PDB entry 6CXA | X-ray diffraction, 2.65 A resolution | chains A and B of the 4 polymer chains in the assembly

Chain A:
Molecule: Antigen-presenting glycoprotein CD1d1
Organism: Mus musculus
Reference sequence: A0A0R4J090 (A0A0R4J090_MOUSE); residues 1-279 here correspond to UniProt positions 19-297 (UniProt number = residue number + 18)
Amino-acid sequence (285 residues; each row starts with the number of its first residue):
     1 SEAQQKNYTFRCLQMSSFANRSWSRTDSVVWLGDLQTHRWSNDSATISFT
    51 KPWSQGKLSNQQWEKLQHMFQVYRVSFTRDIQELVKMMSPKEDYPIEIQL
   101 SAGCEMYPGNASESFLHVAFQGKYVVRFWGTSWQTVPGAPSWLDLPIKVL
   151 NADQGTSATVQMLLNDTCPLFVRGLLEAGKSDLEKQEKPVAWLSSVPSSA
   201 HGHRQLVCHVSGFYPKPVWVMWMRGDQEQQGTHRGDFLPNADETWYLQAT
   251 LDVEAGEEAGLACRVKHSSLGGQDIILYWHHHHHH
Not modelled in the structure: 1-6, 197-203, 280-285
Disulfides: C208-C263
Covalent attachments: N-acetylglucosamine (NAG) linked to N20, N42; glycan linked to N165
Sequence notes: expression tag (280-285)
Bound ions: Na+ site 1: E97, Q99; Na+ site 2: D144 (shared with 1 residue of chain D)
Small-molecule neighbours: EMG (N-[(2S,3S,4R)-3,4-dihydroxy-8-oxo-8-[(6-phenylhexyl)amino]-1-{[(2S,3R,4S,5R,6R)-3,4,5-trihydroxy-6-(hydroxymethyl)tetrahydro-2H-pyran-2-yl]oxy}octan-2-yl]icosanamide): F10, C12, V30, H38, I47, W63, L66, F70, V72, Y73, S76, F77, D80, I81, L84, V85, M88, I96, I98, L100, A102, G103, L116, V118, F120, W133, W142, L143, P146, L150, D153, G155, T156, T159, V160, L163, T167, C168, F171

Chain B:
Molecule: Beta-2-microglobulin
Organism: Mus musculus
Reference sequence: P01887 (B2MG_MOUSE); residues 1-99 here correspond to UniProt positions 21-119 (UniProt number = residue number + 20)
Amino-acid sequence (99 residues; numbered 1 to 99; the number before each row is that of its first residue):
     1 IQKTPQIQVYSRHPPENGKPNILNCYVTQFHPPHIEIQMLKNGKKIPKVE
    51 MSDMSFSKDWSFYILAHTEFTPTETDTYACRVKHASMAEPKTVYWDRDM
Not modelled in the structure: 1
Disulfides: C25-C80

Chain A / chain B interface:
Residue-residue contacts - 59 pairs, chain A then chain B:
  R11(A) - K58(B)
  L13(A) - S55(B)
  L13(A) - F56(B)
  Q14(A) - F56(B)
  M15(A) - M54(B)
  M15(A) - S55(B)
  M15(A) - F56(B)  hydrophobic
  M15(A) - F62(B)  hydrophobic
  S17(A) - P33(B)
  V29(A) - D53(B)
  V29(A) - M54(B)
  V29(A) - S55(B)
  W31(A) - S55(B)  hydrogen bond
  W31(A) - Y63(B)
  Q36(A) - D53(B)  hydrogen bond
  R39(A) - D53(B)  salt bridge
  E97(A) - P33(B)
  E97(A) - F62(B)
  Q99(A) - F56(B)
  Q99(A) - W60(B)  hydrogen bond (side chain-backbone)
  Q99(A) - F62(B)
  L100(A) - F56(B)
  S101(A) - W60(B)
  H117(A) - W60(B)
  A119(A) - W60(B)  hydrophobic
  G122(A) - W60(B)
  Y124(A) - W60(B)
  W192(A) - S11(B)
  W192(A) - H13(B)
  W192(A) - P14(B)  hydrophobic
  W192(A) - P15(B)
  W192(A) - D98(B)  hydrogen bond (side chain-backbone)
  W192(A) - M99(B)
  S194(A) - D98(B)  hydrogen bond
  S195(A) - D98(B)  hydrogen bond (backbone-side chain)
  V196(A) - D96(B)
  V196(A) - D98(B)
  H209(A) - D98(B)  hydrogen bond (side chain-backbone)
  H209(A) - M99(B)
  S211(A) - R12(B)  hydrogen bond (side chain-backbone)
  G212(A) - R12(B)
  L238(A) - Q8(B)
  L238(A) - Y10(B)
  L238(A) - Y26(B)  hydrophobic
  P239(A) - Y10(B)  hydrogen bond (backbone-side chain)
  P239(A) - Y26(B)
  P239(A) - L65(B)
  N240(A) - Y10(B)
  N240(A) - R12(B)
  N240(A) - N24(B)  hydrogen bond
  N240(A) - L65(B)
  A241(A) - L65(B)
  A241(A) - H67(B)
  D242(A) - R12(B)  salt bridge
  T244(A) - R12(B)
  Y246(A) - Y10(B)  hydrophobic
  Y246(A) - S11(B)
  Y246(A) - M99(B)  hydrogen bond (side chain-backbone)
  Q248(A) - M99(B)
Interface residues without a listed pair, chain A (36 interface residues in all): V118, V190, V207, D236

Overview:
36 residues of chain A face 23 of chain B across their interface, with 11 hydrogen bonds and 2 salt bridges.
Among the polar pairs are R39(A)-D53(B), D242(A)-R12(B) and W31(A)-S55(B). Chain A binds compound EMG.
N-acetylglucosamine is covalently linked to N20(A) and N42(A).
Here chain A is Antigen-presenting glycoprotein CD1d1 and chain B is Beta-2-microglobulin, both from Mus
musculus. Entry 6CXA (Structure of alpha-GSA[20,6P] bound by CD1d and in complex with the Va14Vb8.2 TCR) was
determined by X-ray diffraction, deposited together with 6C5M, 6C69, 6C6A, 6C6C, 6C6E, 6C6H and 10 further
entries.
